Entry 7T89 (X-ray diffraction, 1.00 A resolution); this record covers chains A and D of the 4 polymer chains in the assembly.

== Chain A ==
Protein: Phycoerythrin alpha subunit 1
Source organism: Hemiselmis pacifica
UniProt: A0A067XP79 (A0A067XP79_9CRYP); residues 1-63 here correspond to UniProt positions 48-110 (UniProt number = residue number + 47)
Sequence (63 residues; each row starts with the number of its first residue):
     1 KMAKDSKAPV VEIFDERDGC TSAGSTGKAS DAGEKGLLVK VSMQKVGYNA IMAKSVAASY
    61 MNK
Glycans and other covalent adducts: phycocyanobilin (CYC) linked to C20
Small-molecule neighbours:
  - DiCys-(15,16)-Dihydrobiliverdin (AX9): Y60, M61, N62, K63
  - phycocyanobilin (CYC), molecule 1: M2, A3, K4, D5, S6, K7, Y48
  - phycocyanobilin (CYC), molecule 2: I13, F14, D15, R17, E34, L37, L38, V39
  - phycocyanobilin (CYC), molecule 3: F14, E16, T21, S22, A23, G24, S25, T26, G27, K28, A29, S30, D31, G36, L37, L38, K40
  - phycocyanobilin (CYC), molecule 4: Y48, N49, A50
Reported in the primary citation:
  - binding site for phycocyanobilin: M2 to S6, I13, E16, C20, T21 to G27

== Chain D ==
Protein: Phycoerythrin beta subunit
Source organism: Hemiselmis pacifica
UniProt: A0A067XP89 (A0A067XP89_9CRYP); residues 1-177 here = UniProt positions 1-177
Sequence (177 residues; row label = number of the first residue in the row):
     1 MLDAFSKVIT SADGKAAYVG GADLQALKKF VSDGNKRMDA VNAIVSNASC IVSDAVSGMV
    61 CENPSLIAPN GGVYSNRKMA ACLRDAEIIL RYVSYSLLSG DSSVLEDRCL NGLKETYSSL
   121 GVPAAGNARA VAIMKATVNS FINNTAQQKK LSVPSGDCSA LASEAGGYFD KVTSAIG
Unresolved in the structure: 1-4, 176-177
Glycans and other covalent adducts: DiCys-(15,16)-Dihydrobiliverdin (AX9) linked to C50, C61; phycocyanobilin (CYC) linked to C82, C158
Small-molecule neighbours:
  - DiCys-(15,16)-Dihydrobiliverdin (AX9): I51, D54, S57, G58, E62, R129, A132, I133, A136, T137, S140, F141, T145, A146, Q147, Q148, K149
  - phycocyanobilin (CYC), molecule 1: L24, K28, N35, K36, M38, D39, A40, I142, N143, N144, V153, P154, S155, G156, D157
  - phycocyanobilin (CYC), molecule 2: M59, L66, G72, V73, R77, K78, A81, R84, D85, I88, Y92, R108, C109, L113, T116, Y117, L120, V122, P123, G126, N127, A130
  - phycocyanobilin (CYC), molecule 3: N76, R77, A80
Reported in the primary citation:
  - binding site for phycocyanobilin: C82

== Chain A / chain D interface ==
Residue-residue contacts (12):
  D18(A) - N76(D)  hydrogen bond
  C20(A) - R77(D)
  I51(A) - S46(D)
  S55(A) - K149(D)
  A58(A) - K150(D)
  S59(A) - Q148(D)
  S59(A) - K149(D)
  S59(A) - K150(D)  hydrogen bond (side chain-backbone)
  N62(A) - Q147(D)  hydrogen bond (side chain-backbone)
  N62(A) - Q148(D)  hydrogen bond (side chain-backbone)
  N62(A) - K150(D)
  K63(A) - Q148(D)  hydrogen bond (backbone-side chain)
Also at the interface, not in a pair above, chain D (9 interface residues in all): L151, S152

== Overview ==
The interface between chain A and chain D involves 8 residues on one side and 9 on the other; the contacts
include 5 hydrogen bonds. Among the polar pairs are D18(A)-N76(D), S59(A)-K150(D) and N62(A)-Q147(D). From the
paper: a binding site for phycocyanobilin at M2(A), I13(A) and C82(D) among others.
Here chain A is Phycoerythrin alpha subunit 1 and chain D is Phycoerythrin beta subunit, both from Hemiselmis
pacifica. Entry 7T89 (Light harvesting complex Phycocyanin PC577 from the cryptophyte Hemiselmis pacifica CCMP
706) was determined by X-ray diffraction together with 7T7U and 7T8S from the same study.
